7PFT - chains e and J of the 29 polymer chains in the assembly; structure by electron microscopy, 9.80 A resolution (very low resolution: no residue pairs are listed; an interface is given only as per-side residue counts).

== Chain e ==
Molecule: Histone H3.2
Organism: Homo sapiens
UniProt: Q71DI3 (H32_HUMAN); residues 0-135 here correspond to UniProt positions 1-136 (UniProt number = residue number + 1)
Chain sequence (136 residues; numbered 0 to 135; the number before each row is that of its first residue; numbering starts at 0):
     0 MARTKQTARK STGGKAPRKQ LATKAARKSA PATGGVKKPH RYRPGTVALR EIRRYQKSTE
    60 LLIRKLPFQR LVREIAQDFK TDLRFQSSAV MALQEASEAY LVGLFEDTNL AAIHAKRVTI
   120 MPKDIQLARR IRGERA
Not modelled in the structure: 0-36, 134-135
Differences from the reference sequence: engineered mutation Ala110 (Cys111 in Q71DI3)

== Chain J ==
Molecule: 591-nt DNA strand
Organism: synthetic construct
Sequence (591 nucleotides; row label = number of the first residue in the row):
   223 CATGCACTTA CATGCACAGG ATGTATATAT GTGACACGTG CCTGGAGACT AGGGAGTAAT
   283 CCCCTTGGCG GTTAAAACGC GGGGGACAGC GCGTACGTGC GTTTAAGCGG TGCTAGAGCT
   343 GTCTACGACC AATTGAGCGG CCTCGGCACC GGGATTCTCC AGTGGCCAGT GGCGGCCAGT
   403 GGCGGCCAGA GTACTTACAT GCACTTACAT GCACTTACAT GCACAGGATG TATATATGTG
   463 ACACGTGCCT GGAGACTAGG GAGTAATCCC CTTGGCGGTT AAAACGCGGG GGACAGCGCG
   523 TACGTGCGTT TAAGCGGTGC TAGAGCTGTC TACGACCAAT TGAGCGGCCT CGGCACCGGG
   583 ATTCTCCAGT GGCCAGTGGC GGCCAGTGGC GGCCAGAGTA CTTACATGCA CTTACATGCA
   643 CTTACATGCA CAGGATGTAT ATATGTGACA CGTGCCTGGA GACTAGGGAG TAATCCCCTT
   703 GGCGGTTAAA ACGCGGGGGA CAGCGCGTAC GTGCGTTTAA GCGGTGCTAG AGCTGTCTAC
   763 GACCAATTGA GCGGCCTCGG CACCGGGATT CTCCAGTGGC CAGTGGCGGC C

== Interface between chain e and chain J ==
At this resolution (10 A) residue pairs are not listed: 19 residues of chain e and 12 of chain J lie at the interface.

== Summary ==
Chain e and chain J form an interface of 19 and 12 residues respectively.
Chain e is Histone H3.2 (Homo sapiens) and chain J is a 591-nt DNA strand (synthetic construct); the
structure, Trinucleosome of the 4x207 nucleosome array containing H1, was determined by electron microscopy,
deposited together with 7PET, 7PEU, 7PEV, 7PEW, 7PEX, 7PEY and 16 further entries.
